8ZGT - chains A and B of the 6 polymer chains in the assembly; structure by electron microscopy, 2.96 A resolution.

Chain A:
Protein: High affinity immunoglobulin epsilon receptor subunit alpha
From: Rattus norvegicus
Reference sequence: P12371 (FCERA_RAT); numbering as in UniProt (aligned over 1-245)
Amino-acid sequence (245 residues; row label = number of the first residue in the row):
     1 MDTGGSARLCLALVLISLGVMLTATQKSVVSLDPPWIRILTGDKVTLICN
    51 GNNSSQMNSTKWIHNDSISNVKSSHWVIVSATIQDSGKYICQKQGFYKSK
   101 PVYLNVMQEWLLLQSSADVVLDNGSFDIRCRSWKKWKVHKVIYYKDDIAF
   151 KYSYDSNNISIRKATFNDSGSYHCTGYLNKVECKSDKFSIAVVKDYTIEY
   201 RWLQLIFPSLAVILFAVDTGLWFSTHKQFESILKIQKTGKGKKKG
Disordered / not traced: 1-24, 237-245
Curated features (UniProtKB/Swiss-Prot):
  - glycosylation (N-linked (GlcNAc...) asparagine): N52, N53, N58, N65, N123, N158, N167
Disulfides: C49-C91, C130-C174
Covalent attachments: N-acetylglucosamine (NAG) linked to N65, N158, N167

Chain B:
Protein: High affinity immunoglobulin epsilon receptor subunit beta
From: Rattus norvegicus
Reference sequence: P13386 (FCERB_RAT); residue numbers follow UniProt; this construct covers 1-243
Amino-acid sequence (243 residues; row label = number of the first residue in the row):
     1 MDTENKSRADLALPNPQESPSAPDIELLEASPPAKALPEKPASPPPQQTW
    51 QSFLKKELEFLGVTQVLVGLICLCFGTVVCSTLQTSDFDDEVLLLYRAGY
   101 PFWGAVLFVLSGFLSIMSERKNTLYLVRGSLGANIVSSIAAGLGIAILIL
   151 NLSNNSAYMNYCKDITEDDGCFVTSFITELVLMLLFLTILAFCSAVLLII
   201 YRIGQEFERSKVPDDRLYEELHVYSPIYSALEDTREASAPVVS
Disordered / not traced: 1-49, 208-243
Curated features (UniProtKB/Swiss-Prot):
  - modified residue: Y218 (Phosphotyrosine), Y224 (Phosphotyrosine), S225 (Phosphoserine), Y228 (Phosphotyrosine)
Disulfides: C162-C171

Chain A / chain B interface:
Contacting residue pairs - 39 pairs, chain A then chain B:
  T25(A) with Y161(B)
  Q26(A) with Y161(B)
  K27(A) with Y158(B), hydrogen bond; D168(B), salt bridge; G170(B)
  D66(A) with Q84(B); S86(B), hydrogen bond; D87(B)
  K88(A) with D87(B), salt bridge
  I90(A) with D87(B)
  Q92(A) with D89(B), hydrogen bond
  Y97(A) with D89(B); E91(B); A157(B); Y158(B), hydrophobic
  K98(A) with S86(B), hydrogen bond (side chain-backbone); D87(B); F88(B), hydrogen bond (side chain-backbone); D89(B), hydrogen bond (backbone-side chain)
  K100(A) with D168(B)
  I198(A) with T166(B); D168(B); D169(B); F172(B), hydrophobic
  Y200(A) with L83(B), hydrophobic; Q84(B); D169(B); F172(B)
  R201(A) with T166(B)
  L203(A) with T82(B); L83(B), hydrophobic; F176(B)
  Q204(A) with F172(B); F176(B); E179(B)
  F207(A) with F176(B), hydrophobic; E179(B); L180(B), hydrophobic; M183(B), hydrophobic
Interface residues without a listed pair, chain A (20 interface residues in all): F96, E199, I206, L210
Interface residues without a listed pair, chain B (23 interface residues in all): F75, T85, E167

In short:
The interface between chain A and chain B involves 20 residues on one side and 23 on the other; the contacts
include 6 hydrogen bonds and 2 salt bridges. Among the polar pairs are K27(A)-D168(B), K88(A)-D87(B) and
K27(A)-Y158(B).
Chain A is High affinity immunoglobulin epsilon receptor subunit alpha and chain B is High affinity
immunoglobulin epsilon receptor subunit beta, both from Rattus norvegicus; the structure, Structure of the
ige-fc bound to its high affinity receptor fc(epsilon)ri state3, was determined by electron microscopy,
deposited together with 8Y81, 8Y84, 8Z0T and 8ZGS.
